Entry 7VHC (X-ray diffraction, 1.80 A resolution); this record covers chains A and G of the 7 polymer chains in the assembly.

Chain A:
Name: rRNA N-glycosylase
Organism: Escherichia coli
Notes: EC 3.2.2.22
Reference sequence: Q8XBV2 (Q8XBV2_ECOLX); residues 1-297 here correspond to UniProt positions 23-319 (UniProt number = residue number + 22)
Amino-acid sequence (297 residues; each row starts with the number of its first residue):
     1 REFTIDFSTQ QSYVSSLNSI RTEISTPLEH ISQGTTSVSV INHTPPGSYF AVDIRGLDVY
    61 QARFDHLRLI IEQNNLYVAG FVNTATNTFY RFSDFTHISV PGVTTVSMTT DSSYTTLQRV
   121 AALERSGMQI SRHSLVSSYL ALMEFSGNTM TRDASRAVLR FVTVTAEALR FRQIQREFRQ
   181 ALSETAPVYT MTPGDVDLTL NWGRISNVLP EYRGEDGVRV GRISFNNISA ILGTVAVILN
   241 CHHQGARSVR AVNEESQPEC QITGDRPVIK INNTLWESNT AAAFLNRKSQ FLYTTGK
Unresolved in the structure: 243-255
Cystine bridges: Cys-241/Cys-260
Reported in the primary citation:
  - catalytic residues: Glu-167, Arg-170 (citing earlier work)

Chain G:
Name: inhibitor peptide, ALA-ARG-ARG-ARG-ARG-ALA
Amino-acid sequence (7 residues; row label = number of the first residue in the row):
     5 ARRRRAX
Unresolved in the structure: 5
Modified positions: NH2 (amino group) at position 11

How chain A and chain G interact:
Contacting residue pairs - 23 pairs, chain A then chain G:
  Tyr-77(A) with Arg-9(G); Ala-10(G); NH2_11(G)
  Val-78(A) with Ala-10(G), hydrogen bond (backbone-backbone); NH2_11(G), hydrogen bond (backbone-backbone)
  Asp-94(A) with Arg-6(G); Arg-9(G), salt bridge
  Phe-95(A) with Arg-9(G)
  Ser-112(A) with Arg-9(G); Ala-10(G), hydrogen bond (backbone-backbone); NH2_11(G), hydrogen bond (side chain-backbone)
  Ser-113(A) with Arg-8(G); Arg-9(G)
  Tyr-114(A) with Arg-8(G), hydrogen bond (backbone-backbone); Ala-10(G), hydrophobic
  Thr-115(A) with Arg-7(G), hydrogen bond
  Leu-117(A) with Ala-10(G), hydrophobic
  Val-162(A) with Ala-10(G)
  Glu-167(A) with Arg-8(G), salt bridge
  Arg-170(A) with Arg-8(G)
  Thr-199(A) with Arg-8(G), hydrogen bond (backbone-side chain)
  Leu-200(A) with Arg-8(G)
  Trp-202(A) with Arg-8(G)
Other interface residues (no listed pair), chain A (16 interface residues in all): Glu-259
Interface features reported in the paper:
  - residue pairs: Glu-72(A)/Arg-9(G), Tyr-77(A)/Arg-9(G), Val-78(A)/Ala-10(G) (backbone contact), Asp-94(A)/Arg-9(G) (salt bridge), Ser-112(A)/Ala-10(G), Tyr-114(A)/Arg-8(G), Thr-115(A)/Arg-8(G), Glu-167(A)/Arg-8(G) (salt bridge), Arg-170(A)/Ala-10(G), Thr-199(A)/Arg-8(G), Gly-203(A)/Arg-8(G), Arg-6(G)/Asp-94(A), Arg-7(G)/Thr-115(A)

In short:
16 residues of chain A and 6 residues of chain G are in contact, with 7 hydrogen bonds and 2 salt bridges.
Polar contacts include Asp-94(A)/Arg-9(G), Glu-167(A)/Arg-8(G) and Ser-112(A)/NH2_11(G). The paper describes
contacts between Glu-72(A) and Arg-9(G), Tyr-77(A) and Arg-9(G) and Ser-112(A) and Ala-10(G) among others; a
backbone contact between Val-78(A) and Ala-10(G); salt bridges between Asp-94(A) and Arg-9(G) and Glu-167(A)
and Arg-8(G). From the paper: catalytic residues Glu-167(A) and Arg-170(A).
Chain A is rRNA N-glycosylase (Escherichia coli) and chain G is inhibitor peptide, ALA-ARG-ARG-ARG-ARG-ALA;
the structure, Crystal structure of the STX2a complexed with AR4A peptide, was determined by X-ray
diffraction, deposited together with 7VHD, 7VHE and 7VHF.
